Entry 6LML (electron microscopy, 3.90 A resolution); this record covers chains A and D of the 6 polymer chains in the assembly.

# Chain A
Name: Guanine nucleotide-binding protein G(i) subunit alpha-1
Source organism: Homo sapiens
Reference sequence: P63096 (GNAI1_HUMAN); numbering as in UniProt (aligned over 1-354)
Amino-acid sequence (354 residues; numbered 1 to 354; the number before each row is that of its first residue):
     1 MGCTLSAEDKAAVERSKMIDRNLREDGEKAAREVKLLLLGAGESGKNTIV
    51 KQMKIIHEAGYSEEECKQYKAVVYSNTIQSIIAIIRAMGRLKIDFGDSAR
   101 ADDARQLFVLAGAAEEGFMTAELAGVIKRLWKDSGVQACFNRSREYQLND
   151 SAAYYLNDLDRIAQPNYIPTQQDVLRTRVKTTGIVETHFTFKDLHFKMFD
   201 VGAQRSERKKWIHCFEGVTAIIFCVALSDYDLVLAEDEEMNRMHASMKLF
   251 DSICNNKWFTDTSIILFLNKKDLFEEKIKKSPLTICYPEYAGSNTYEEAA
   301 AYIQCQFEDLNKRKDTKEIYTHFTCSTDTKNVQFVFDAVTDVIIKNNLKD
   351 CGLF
Disordered / not traced: 1-4, 56-181
Construct notes: engineered mutation N47 (Ser in P63096), A203 (Gly in P63096), A245 (Glu in P63096), S326 (Ala in P63096)
Swiss-Prot annotation at these positions:
  - region: K35 to K46, T48 (G1 motif), D173 to T181 (G2 motif), F196 to G202, Q204, R205 (G3 motif), I265 to D272 (G4 motif), T324, C325, T327 to T329 (G5 motif)
  - binding site (GTP): E43 to K46, T48, S151, L175 to T181, D200 to G202, Q204, N269 to D272
  - binding site (Mg(2+)): T181
  - modified residue: R178 (ADP-ribosylarginine), Q204 (Deamidated glutamine), C351 (ADP-ribosylcysteine)
  - lipidation: G2 (N-myristoyl glycine), C3 (S-palmitoyl cysteine)
  - natural variant: G40 (G40C: In NEDHISB; G40R: In NEDHISB), G45 (G45D: In NEDHISB), T48 (T48I: In NEDHISB; T48K: In NEDHISB), Q52 (Q52P: In NEDHISB), S75 (deletion: In NEDHISB; uncertain significance), Q172 (deletion: In NEDHISB), D173 (D173V: In NEDHISB), E186 to F189 (deletion: In NEDHISB; uncertain significance), C224 (C224Y: In NEDHISB), K270 (K270N: In NEDHISB; K270R: In NEDHISB), D272 (D272G: In NEDHISB), V332 (V332E: In NEDHISB; uncertain significance)
  - mutagenesis: G42 (G42R: Abolishes switch to an activated conformation and dissociation from beta and gamma subunits upon GTP binding. Abolishes interaction with RGS family members), E116 (E116L: Enhances interaction (inactive GDP-bound) with RGS14), Q147 (Q147L: Enhances interaction (inactive GDP-bound) with RGS14)

# Chain D
Name: scFv16
Source organism: Mus musculus
Notes: antibody fragment or engineered binder
Amino-acid sequence (247 residues; row label = number of the first residue in the row):
     1 DVQLVESGGGLVQPGGSRKLSCSASGFAFSSFGMHWVRQAPEKGLEWVAY
    51 ISSGSGTIYYADTVKGRFTISRDDPKNTLFLQMTSLRSEDTAMYYCVRSI
   101 YYYGSSPFDFWGQGTTLTVSSGGGGSGGGGSGGGGSDIVMTQATSSVPVT
   151 PGESVSISCRSSKSLLHSNGNTYLYWFLQRPGQSPQLLIYRMSNLASGVP
   201 DRFSGSGSGTAFTLTISRLEAEDVGVYYCMQHLEYPLTFGAGTKLEL
Disordered / not traced: 1, 122-135
Disulfide bonds: C22-C96

# Interface between chain A and chain D
Pairs across the interface (14; chain A residue first):
  L5(A) with H167(D)
  A7(A) with H167(D); L233(D); E234(D)
  E8(A) with Y173(D); H232(D); L233(D); Y235(D)
  A11(A) with Y101(D), hydrophobic
  A12(A) with Y101(D)
  E14(A) with T57(D)
  R15(A) with I100(D); Y101(D); Y102(D)
Interface residues without a listed pair, chain A (8 interface residues in all): D9
Interface residues without a listed pair, chain D (16 interface residues in all): S31, Y50, S52, S53, G56, N169

# Overview
8 residues of chain A and 16 residues of chain D are in contact. UniProt lists 21 GTP-binding residues,
Mg2+-binding residue T181(A) and 3 mutagenesis sites on chain A.
Chain A is Guanine nucleotide-binding protein G(i) subunit alpha-1 (Homo sapiens) and chain D is scFv16 (Mus
musculus); the structure, Cryo-EM structure of the human glucagon receptor in complex with Gi1, was determined
by electron microscopy together with 6LMK from the same study.
